1N64 - chains H and P of the 3 polymer chains in the assembly; structure by X-ray diffraction, 2.34 A resolution.

Chain H:
Molecule: Fab 19D9D6 heavy chain
Source organism: Mus musculus
Notes: antibody fragment or engineered binder
Chain sequence (218 residues; each row starts with the number of its first residue; a row labelled like 82A-82C holds insertion residues (82A, then the next letters in order)):
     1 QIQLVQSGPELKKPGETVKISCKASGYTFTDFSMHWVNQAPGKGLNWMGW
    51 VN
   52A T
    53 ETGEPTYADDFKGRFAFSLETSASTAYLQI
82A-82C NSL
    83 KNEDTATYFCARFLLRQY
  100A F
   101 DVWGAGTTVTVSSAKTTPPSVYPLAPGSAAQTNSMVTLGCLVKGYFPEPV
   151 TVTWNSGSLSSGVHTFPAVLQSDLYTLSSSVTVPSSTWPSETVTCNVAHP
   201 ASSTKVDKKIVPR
Disulfide bonds: Cys-22/Cys-92, Cys-140/Cys-195

Chain P:
Molecule: Genome polyprotein Capsid protein C
Notes: EC 3.4.22.-, 3.4.21.98, 2.7.7.48
Reference sequence: P29846 (POLG_HCVTW); residue numbers follow UniProt; this construct covers 25-40
Chain sequence (16 residues; each row starts with the number of its first residue):
    25 PGGGQIVGGVYLLPRR
Curated features (UniProtKB/Swiss-Prot):
  - motif: Pro-38 to Arg-40 (Nuclear localization signal)

Chain H / chain P interface:
Pairs across the interface - 18 pairs, chain H then chain P:
  Thr-30(H) / Gln-29(P)  hydrogen bond (backbone-side chain)
  Asp-31(H) / Pro-25(P)
  Asp-31(H) / Gly-26(P)
  Phe-32(H) / Gln-29(P)
  Ser-33(H) / Gln-29(P)  hydrogen bond (backbone-side chain)
  His-35(H) / Val-31(P)
  Trp-50(H) / Gln-29(P)
  Trp-50(H) / Val-31(P)
  Asn-52(H) / Gln-29(P)
  Thr-52A(H) / Gln-29(P)  hydrogen bond
  Glu-53(H) / Gln-29(P)
  Leu-97(H) / Ile-30(P)  hydrophobic
  Leu-97(H) / Leu-36(P)
  Gln-99(H) / Ile-30(P)  hydrogen bond (side chain-backbone)
  Gln-99(H) / Val-31(P)
  Gln-99(H) / Gly-32(P)  hydrogen bond (side chain-backbone)
  Gln-99(H) / Gly-33(P)
  Gln-99(H) / Leu-36(P)
Other interface residues (no listed pair), chain H (13 interface residues in all): Val-51, Phe-95

In short:
Chain H and chain P form an interface of 13 and 8 residues respectively; the contacts include 5 hydrogen
bonds. Polar contacts include Thr-30(H)/Gln-29(P), Ser-33(H)/Gln-29(P) and Thr-52A(H)/Gln-29(P).
Chain H is Fab 19D9D6 heavy chain (Mus musculus) and chain P is Genome polyprotein Capsid protein C; the
structure, Crystal structure analysis of the immunodominant antigenic site on Hepatitis C virus protein bound
to mAb ..., was determined by X-ray diffraction (same publication as 1NLB).
